Entry 9CEG (electron microscopy, 2.86 A resolution); this record covers chains X and Y of the 28 polymer chains in the assembly.

# Chain X (and Y)
Name: Proteasome subunit beta
From: Mycobacterium tuberculosis
Notes: EC 3.4.25.1; chain Y of this document is another copy of the same molecule, construct and numbering; everything in this record applies to it too
UniProt: P9WHT9 (PSB_MYCTU); residues 1-234 here correspond to UniProt positions 58-291 (UniProt number = residue number + 57)
Amino-acid sequence (234 residues; each row starts with the number of its first residue):
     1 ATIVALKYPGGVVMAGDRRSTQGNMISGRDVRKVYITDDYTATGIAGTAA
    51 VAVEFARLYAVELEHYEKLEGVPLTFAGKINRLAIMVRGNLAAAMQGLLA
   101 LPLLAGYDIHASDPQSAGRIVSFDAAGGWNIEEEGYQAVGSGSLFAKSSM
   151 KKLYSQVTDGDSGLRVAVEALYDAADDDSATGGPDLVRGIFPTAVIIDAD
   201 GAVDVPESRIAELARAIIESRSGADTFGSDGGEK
Disordered / not traced: 223-234
Sequence notes: engineered mutation Ala1 (Thr58 in P9WHT9)
From the paper describing this entry:
  - catalytic residues: Asp17, Lys33 (citing earlier work)
  - mutagenesis - V53Q: increased catalytic activity
  - mutagenesis - Y35F: decreased catalytic activity
  - mutagenesis - A92G/A93G/A94G, A100S: abolished catalytic activity
  - mutagenesis - T1A: decreased catalytic activity (citing earlier work)

# Interface between chain X and chain Y
Residue-residue contacts (7; chain X residue first):
  Gln22(X) with Asp124(Y)
  Met25(X) with Leu144(Y), hydrophobic
  Asp30(X) with Glu133(Y)
  Ala50(X) with Ala126(Y); Gly128(Y)
  Glu54(X) with Arg88(Y), salt bridge
  Arg57(X) with Asn81(Y)
Interface residues without a listed pair, chain Y (8 interface residues in all): Gly127

# Overview
Chain X and chain Y form an interface of 6 and 8 residues respectively, with 1 salt bridge. The salt-bridged
pair is Glu54(X)-Arg88(Y). From the paper: catalytic residues Asp17(X) and Lys33(X); Y35F and T1A of chain X
reduce catalytic activity; 5 substitutions were tested in all.
Both chains are Proteasome subunit beta (Mycobacterium tuberculosis). Entry 9CEG (20S Proteasome core particle
beta-T1A mutant resting state (Frame 20)) was determined by electron microscopy (same publication as 9CE5,
9CE7, 9CE8, 9CEB and 9CEE).
